Entry 3VD1 (X-ray diffraction, 2.95 A resolution); this record covers chains B and E of the 8 polymer chains in the assembly.

# Chain B
Name: Tumor protein p73
Source organism: Homo sapiens
UniProtKB: O15350 (P73_HUMAN); numbering as in UniProt (aligned over 115-312)
Amino-acid sequence (210 residues; numbered 103 to 312; the number before each row is that of its first residue):
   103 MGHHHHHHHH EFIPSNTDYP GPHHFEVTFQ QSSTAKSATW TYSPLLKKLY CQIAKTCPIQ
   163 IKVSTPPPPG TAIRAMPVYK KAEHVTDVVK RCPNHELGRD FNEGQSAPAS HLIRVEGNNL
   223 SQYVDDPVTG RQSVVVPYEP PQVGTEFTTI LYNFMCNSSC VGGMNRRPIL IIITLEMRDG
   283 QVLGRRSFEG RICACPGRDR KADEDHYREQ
Unresolved in the structure: 103-113
Construct notes: initiating methionine (103); expression tag (104-114)
UniProt features mapped onto this chain:
  - binding site (Zn(2+)): Cys194, His197, Cys258, Cys262
Bound ions: Zn2+: Cys194, His197, Cys258, Cys262
What the authors report for this chain:
  - binding site for the 12-nt DNA strand: Cys297
  - binding site for the 12-nt DNA strand (chain E): Lys138

# Chain E
Molecule: 12-nt DNA strand
Sequence (12 nucleotides; row label = number of the first residue in the row):
   398 CGGGCATGCC CG

# Interface between chain B and chain E
Contacting residue pairs - 12 pairs, chain B then chain E:
  Asn259(B) - DG405(E)  phosphate contact
  Ser261(B) - DT404(E)  phosphate contact
  Ser261(B) - DG405(E)  hydrogen bond to the phosphate
  Arg268(B) - DA403(E)  hydrogen bond to the phosphate
  Arg268(B) - DT404(E)  salt bridge to the phosphate
  Arg293(B) - DT404(E)  salt bridge to the phosphate
  Cys295(B) - DG405(E)  phosphate contact
  Ala296(B) - DG405(E)  hydrogen bond to the phosphate
  Cys297(B) - DC406(E)  base contact
  Arg300(B) - DT404(E)  base contact
  Arg300(B) - DG405(E)  hydrogen bond to the base
  Arg300(B) - DC406(E)  base contact
Also at the interface, not in a pair above, chain B (10 interface residues in all): Lys138, Ile294

# In short
10 residues of chain B face 4 of chain E across their interface, with 4 hydrogen bonds and 2 salt bridges.
Polar contacts include Arg300(B)-DG405(E), Ser261(B)-DG405(E) and Arg268(B)-DA403(E). From the paper: a
binding site for the 12-nt DNA strand at Cys297(B); a binding site for the 12-nt DNA strand (chain E) at
Lys138(B).
Chain B is Tumor protein p73 (Homo sapiens) and chain E is a 12-nt DNA strand; the structure, structure of p73
DNA binding domain tetramer modulates p73 transactivation, was determined by X-ray diffraction, deposited
together with 3VD0 and 3VD2.
